2NXQ - chain A; structure by X-ray diffraction, 2.40 A resolution.

Chain A:
Protein: Calcium-binding protein
Source organism: Entamoeba histolytica
UniProtKB: P38505 (CALBP_ENTHI); numbering as in UniProt (aligned over 1-134)
Sequence (134 residues; numbered 1 to 134; the number before each row is that of its first residue):
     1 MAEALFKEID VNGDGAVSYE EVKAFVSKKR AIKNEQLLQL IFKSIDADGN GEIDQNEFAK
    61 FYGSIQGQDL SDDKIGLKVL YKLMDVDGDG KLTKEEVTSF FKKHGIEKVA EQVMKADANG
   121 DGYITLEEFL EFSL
Not modelled in the structure: 1, 68-134
Metal / ion sites: Ca2+ site 1: Asp10, Asn12, Asp14, Ala16, Glu21; Ca2+ site 2: Asp46, Asp48, Asn50, Glu52, Glu57

Summary:
The Ca2+ site 1 is built by Asp10, Asn12, Asp14, Ala16 and Glu21. Asp46, Asp48, Asn50, Glu52 and Glu57 form
the Ca2+ site 2.
Chain A is Calcium-binding protein (Entamoeba histolytica); the structure, Crystal structure of calcium
binding protein 1 from Entamoeba histolytica: a novel arrangement of EF hand ..., was determined by X-ray
diffraction, deposited together with 5XOP.
